Entry 7WOR (electron microscopy, 3.70 A resolution); this record covers chains B and E of the 6 polymer chains in the assembly.

== Chain B ==
Name: Spike glycoprotein
Organism: Severe acute respiratory syndrome coronavirus 2
UniProtKB: P0DTC2 (SPIKE_SARS2); aligned to UniProt positions 1-1208 over residues 1-1208
Chain sequence (1285 residues; each row starts with the number of its first residue; note: 8 numbers in that range are skipped by the numbering (no residue carries them; nothing is unmodelled there); a row labelled like 177A-177E holds insertion residues (177A, then the next letters in order)):
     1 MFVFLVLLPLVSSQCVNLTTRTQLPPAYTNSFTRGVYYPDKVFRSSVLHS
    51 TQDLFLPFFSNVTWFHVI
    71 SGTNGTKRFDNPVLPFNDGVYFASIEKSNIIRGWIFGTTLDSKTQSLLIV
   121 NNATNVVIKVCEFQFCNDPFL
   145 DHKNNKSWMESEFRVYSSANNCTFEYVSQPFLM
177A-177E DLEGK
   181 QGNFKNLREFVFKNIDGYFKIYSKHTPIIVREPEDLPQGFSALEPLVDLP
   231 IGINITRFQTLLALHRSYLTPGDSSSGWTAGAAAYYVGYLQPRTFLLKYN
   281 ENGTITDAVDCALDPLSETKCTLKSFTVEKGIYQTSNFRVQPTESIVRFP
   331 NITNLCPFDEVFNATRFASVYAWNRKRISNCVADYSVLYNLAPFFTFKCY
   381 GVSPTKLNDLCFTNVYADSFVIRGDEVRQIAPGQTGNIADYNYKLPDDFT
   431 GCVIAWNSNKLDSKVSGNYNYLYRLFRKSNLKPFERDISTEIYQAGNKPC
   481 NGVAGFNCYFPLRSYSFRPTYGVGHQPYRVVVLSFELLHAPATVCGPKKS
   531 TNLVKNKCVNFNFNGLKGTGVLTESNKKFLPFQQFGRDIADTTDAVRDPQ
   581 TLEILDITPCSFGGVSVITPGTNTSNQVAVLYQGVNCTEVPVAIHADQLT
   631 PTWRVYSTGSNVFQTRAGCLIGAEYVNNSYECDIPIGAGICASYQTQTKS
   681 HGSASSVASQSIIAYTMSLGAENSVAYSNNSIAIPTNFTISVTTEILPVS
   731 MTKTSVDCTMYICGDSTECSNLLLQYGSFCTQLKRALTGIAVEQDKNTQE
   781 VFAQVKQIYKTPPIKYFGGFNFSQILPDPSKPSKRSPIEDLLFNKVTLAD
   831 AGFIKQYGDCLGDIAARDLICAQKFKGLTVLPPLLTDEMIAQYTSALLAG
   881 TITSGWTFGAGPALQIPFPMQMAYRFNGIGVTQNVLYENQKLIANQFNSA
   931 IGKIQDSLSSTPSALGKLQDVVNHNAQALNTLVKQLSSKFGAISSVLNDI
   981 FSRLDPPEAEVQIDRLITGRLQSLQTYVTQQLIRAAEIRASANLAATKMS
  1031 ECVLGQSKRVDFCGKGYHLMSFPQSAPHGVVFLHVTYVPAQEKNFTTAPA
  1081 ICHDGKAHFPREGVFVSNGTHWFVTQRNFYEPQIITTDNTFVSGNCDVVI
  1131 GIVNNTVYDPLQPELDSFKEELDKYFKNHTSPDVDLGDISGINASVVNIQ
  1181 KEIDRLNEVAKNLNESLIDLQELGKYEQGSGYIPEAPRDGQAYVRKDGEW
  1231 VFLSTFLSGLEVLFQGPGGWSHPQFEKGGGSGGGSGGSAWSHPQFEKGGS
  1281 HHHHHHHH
Unresolved in the structure: 1-23, 71-78, 145-155, 177A-177E, 248-260, 621-640, 677-688, 828-846, 1148-1288
Construct notes: variant Val67 (Ala in P0DTC2), Ile95 (Thr in P0DTC2), Asp145 (Gly142 in P0DTC2), Ile209 (Leu212 in P0DTC2), Asp339 (Gly in P0DTC2), Leu371 (Ser in P0DTC2), Pro373 (Ser in P0DTC2), Phe375 (Ser in P0DTC2), Asn417 (Lys in P0DTC2), Lys440 (Asn in P0DTC2), Ser446 (Gly in P0DTC2), Asn477 (Ser in P0DTC2), Lys478 (Thr in P0DTC2), Ala484 (Glu in P0DTC2), Arg493 (Gln in P0DTC2), Ser496 (Gly in P0DTC2), Arg498 (Gln in P0DTC2), Tyr501 (Asn in P0DTC2), His505 (Tyr in P0DTC2), Lys547 (Thr in P0DTC2), Gly614 (Asp in P0DTC2), Tyr655 (His in P0DTC2), Lys679 (Asn in P0DTC2), His681 (Pro in P0DTC2), Lys764 (Asn in P0DTC2), Tyr796 (Asp in P0DTC2), Pro817 (Phe in P0DTC2), Lys856 (Asn in P0DTC2), His954 (Gln in P0DTC2), Lys969 (Asn in P0DTC2), Phe981 (Leu in P0DTC2); insertion (212-214); engineered mutation Gly682 (Arg in P0DTC2), Ser683 (Arg in P0DTC2), Ser685 (Arg in P0DTC2), Pro892 (Ala in P0DTC2), Pro899 (Ala in P0DTC2), Pro942 (Ala in P0DTC2), Pro986 (Lys in P0DTC2), Pro987 (Val in P0DTC2); expression tag (1209-1288)
Cystine bridges: Cys131-Cys166, Cys291-Cys301, Cys336-Cys361, Cys379-Cys432, Cys391-Cys525, Cys480-Cys488, Cys617-Cys649, Cys662-Cys671, Cys738-Cys760, Cys743-Cys749, Cys1032-Cys1043, Cys1082-Cys1126
Covalent attachments: N-acetylglucosamine (NAG) linked to Asn282, Asn331, Asn616, Asn709, Asn717, Asn801, Asn1098, Asn1134

== Chain E ==
Name: GW01 Fv
Organism: Homo sapiens
Chain sequence (251 residues; numbered 1 to 251; the number before each row is that of its first residue):
     1 QSVLTQPPSASGTPGQRVTISCSGSSSNIGSNTVNWYQQLPGTAPKLLIY
    51 SNNQRPSGVPDRFSGSKSGTSASLAISGLQSEDEADYYCAAWDDSLNWVF
   101 GGGTKLTVLGGGGSGGGGSGGGGSEVQLVESGGGVVQPGGSLRLSCAASG
   151 FRFDDHAMHWVRQAPGKGLEWVSVISGDGGSTYYADSVKGRFSISRDDSK
   201 NSLYLQMNSLRTEDTALYYCAKDRSYGPPDVFNYEYGMDVWGQGTTVTVS
   251 S
Unresolved in the structure: 1-2, 111-124
Cystine bridges: Cys22-Cys89, Cys146-Cys220

== Chain B / chain E interface ==
Residue-residue contacts - 23 pairs, chain B then chain E:
  Tyr369(B) - Tyr234(E)  hydrogen bond (backbone-side chain)
  Phe374(B) - Tyr234(E)
  Phe375(B) - Phe232(E)
  Phe375(B) - Asn233(E)
  Phe375(B) - Tyr234(E)
  Phe375(B) - Glu235(E)
  Thr376(B) - Val231(E)  hydrogen bond (side chain-backbone)
  Thr376(B) - Phe232(E)
  Thr376(B) - Tyr234(E)
  Phe377(B) - Tyr234(E)  hydrophobic
  Lys378(B) - Asp230(E)  hydrogen bond (side chain-backbone)
  Lys378(B) - Val231(E)  hydrogen bond (side chain-backbone)
  Lys378(B) - Asn233(E)
  Ser383(B) - Gly30(E)  hydrogen bond (side chain-backbone)
  Pro384(B) - Gly30(E)
  Thr385(B) - Gly69(E)
  Val407(B) - Val231(E)  hydrophobic
  Val407(B) - Phe232(E)  hydrophobic
  Arg408(B) - Val231(E)
  Gly502(B) - Asp155(E)
  Val503(B) - Asp155(E)
  Val503(B) - Tyr226(E)
  Gly504(B) - Tyr226(E)
Interface residues without a listed pair, chain B (16 interface residues in all): Gly404, Asp405
Interface residues without a listed pair, chain E (12 interface residues in all): Asn53, Asp178

== In short ==
Chain B and chain E form an interface of 16 and 12 residues respectively, with 5 hydrogen bonds. Polar pairs
include Tyr369(B)-Tyr234(E), Thr376(B)-Val231(E) and Lys378(B)-Asp230(E). Covalently linked
N-acetylglucosamine: at Asn282(B), Asn331(B), Asn616(B), Asn709(B), Asn717(B) and Asn801(B) and 2 more.
Here chain B is Spike glycoprotein (Severe acute respiratory syndrome coronavirus 2) and chain E is GW01 Fv
(Homo sapiens). Entry 7WOR (The state 2 of Omicron Spike with bispecific antibody FD01) was determined by
electron microscopy (same publication as 7WOP, 7WOQ, 7WOS, 7WOU, 7WOV and 7WOW).
